Entry 1DJG (X-ray diffraction, 2.60 A resolution); this record covers chain A.

[Chain A]
Protein: Phosphoinositide-specific phospholipase C, isozyme DELTA1
Source organism: Rattus norvegicus
Notes: EC 3.1.4.11; engineered mutation(s): DEL(1-132) DELETION VARIANT
UniProt: P10688 (PLCD1_RAT); numbering as in UniProt (aligned over 133-756)
Chain sequence (624 residues; numbered 133 to 756; the number before each row is that of its first residue):
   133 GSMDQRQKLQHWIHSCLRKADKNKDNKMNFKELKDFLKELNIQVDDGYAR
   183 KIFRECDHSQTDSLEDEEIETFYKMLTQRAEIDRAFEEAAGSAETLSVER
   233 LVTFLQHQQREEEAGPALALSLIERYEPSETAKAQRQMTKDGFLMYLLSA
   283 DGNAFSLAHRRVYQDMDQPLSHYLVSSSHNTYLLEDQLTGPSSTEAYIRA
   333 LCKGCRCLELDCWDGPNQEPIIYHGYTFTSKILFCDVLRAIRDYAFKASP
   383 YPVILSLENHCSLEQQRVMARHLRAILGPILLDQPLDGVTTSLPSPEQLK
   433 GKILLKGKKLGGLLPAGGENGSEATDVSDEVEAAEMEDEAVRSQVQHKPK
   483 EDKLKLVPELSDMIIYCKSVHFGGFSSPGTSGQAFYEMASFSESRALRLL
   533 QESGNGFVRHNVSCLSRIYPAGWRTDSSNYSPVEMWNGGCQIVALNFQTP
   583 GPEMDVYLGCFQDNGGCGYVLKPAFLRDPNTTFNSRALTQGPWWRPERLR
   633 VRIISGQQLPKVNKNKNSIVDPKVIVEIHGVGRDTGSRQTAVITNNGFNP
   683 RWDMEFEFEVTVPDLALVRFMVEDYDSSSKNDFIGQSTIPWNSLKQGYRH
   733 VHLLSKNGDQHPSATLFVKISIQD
Disordered / not traced: 133-199, 443-486
Bound ions: lanthanum (III) ion site 1: Asn312, Asp343, Glu390; lanthanum (III) ion site 2: Asp653, Asn677; lanthanum (III) ion site 3: Asp653, Tyr707
Curated features (UniProtKB/Swiss-Prot):
  - active site: His311, His356
  - binding site (Ca(2+)): Asp153, Asn155, Asp157, Lys159, Glu164, Asp189, Ser191, Thr193, Ser195, Glu200, Asn312, Glu341, Asp343, Glu390, Ile651, Asp653, Asn677, Asp706, Tyr707, Asp708
  - binding site (substrate): Lys438, Lys440, Ser522, Arg549
  - modified residue: Thr457 (Phosphothreonine), Ser460 (Phosphoserine)
  - glycosylation: Ser191 (O-linked (GlcNAc) serine), Thr193 (O-linked (GlcNAc) threonine)

[Summary]
The lanthanum (III) ion site 1 is built by Asn312, Asp343 and Glu390. Asp653 and Asn677 form the lanthanum
(III) ion site 2. From UniProt: active-site residues His311 and His356, 20 Ca2+-binding residues and 4
substrate-binding residues.
Chain A is Phosphoinositide-specific phospholipase C, isozyme DELTA1 (Rattus norvegicus); the structure,
Phosphoinositide-specific phospholipase C-DELTA1 from rat complexed with lanthanum, was determined by X-ray
diffraction (same publication as 1DJH and 1DJI).
